8TPK - chains A and B of the 6 polymer chains in the assembly; structure by X-ray diffraction, 3.46 A resolution.

== Chain A (and B) ==
Protein: DeoR-family transcriptional regulator
Source organism: Caulobacter vibrioides NA1000
Notes: chain B of this document is another copy of the same molecule, construct and numbering; everything in this record applies to it too
UniProtKB: A0A0H3C5Q6 (A0A0H3C5Q6_CAUVN); residue numbers follow UniProt; this construct covers 1-327
Chain sequence (347 residues; numbered -19 to 327; the number before each row is that of its first residue; numbers below 1 keep their minus sign (Met-19 is residue -19)):
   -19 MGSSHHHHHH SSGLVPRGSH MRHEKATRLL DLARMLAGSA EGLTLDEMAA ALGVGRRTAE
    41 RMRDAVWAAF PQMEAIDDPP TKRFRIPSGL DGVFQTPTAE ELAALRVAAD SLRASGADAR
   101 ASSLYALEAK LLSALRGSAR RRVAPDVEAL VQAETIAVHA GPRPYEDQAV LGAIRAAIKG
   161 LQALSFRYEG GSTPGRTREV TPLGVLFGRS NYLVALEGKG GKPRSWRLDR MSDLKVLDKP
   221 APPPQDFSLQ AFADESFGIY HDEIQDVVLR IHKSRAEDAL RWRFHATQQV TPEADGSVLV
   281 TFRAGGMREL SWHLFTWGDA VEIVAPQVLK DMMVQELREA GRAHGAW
Unresolved in the structure: -19 to 1, 68-74 (chain B: -19 to 1)
Sequence notes: initiating methionine (-19); expression tag (-18 to 0)
Reported in the primary citation:
  - binding site for the 3-nt DNA strand: Tyr240
  - mutagenesis - L10E (75-fold), E40A (7-fold), E40K (83-fold), T61A/K62A (1.2 +/- 0.2 uM), V73P/F74P (133.2 +/- 10.4 nM): decreased binding to the 21-nt DNA strand
  - mutagenesis - R37A, R41A: abolished binding to the 21-nt DNA strand

== Interface between chain A and chain B ==
Residue-residue contacts (136):
  His3(A) with Arg41(B)
  Ala6(A) with Leu9(B)
  Thr7(A) with Ala45(B); Ala48(B)
  Leu9(A) with Arg2(B); Ala6(B), hydrophobic
  Leu10(A) with Leu9(B), hydrophobic; Leu10(B), hydrophobic
  Arg14(A) with Ala49(B); Phe50(B); Asp71(B), salt bridge
  Ala17(A) with Val73(B), hydrophobic
  Ala45(A) with His3(B), hydrogen bond (backbone-side chain)
  Ala48(A) with His3(B), hydrogen bond (backbone-side chain)
  Ala49(A) with His3(B), hydrogen bond (backbone-side chain)
  Phe50(A) with Val73(B); Phe74(B), hydrophobic
  Pro51(A) with Arg122(B)
  Gln52(A) with Arg122(B)
  Ile66(A) with Val73(B), hydrophobic
  Gln75(A) with Ala114(B)
  Glu81(A) with Leu107(B)
  Ala84(A) with Ser103(B)
  Leu85(A) with Leu104(B), hydrophobic; Leu107(B), hydrophobic
  Leu104(A) with Ala84(B); Leu85(B), hydrophobic
  Ala106(A) with Glu81(B)
  Leu107(A) with Pro77(B), hydrophobic; Glu81(B); Leu85(B), hydrophobic; Leu111(B), hydrophobic
  Lys110(A) with Arg14(B); Phe74(B); Gln75(B); Pro77(B); Thr78(B); Glu81(B), salt bridge
  Leu112(A) with Ala17(B); Gly18(B)
  Ser113(A) with Arg14(B); Ala17(B); Gly69(B); Gln75(B)
  Ala114(A) with Gln75(B)
  Arg120(A) with Ala17(B), hydrogen bond (side chain-backbone); Gly18(B); Ala20(B); Ile66(B); Pro67(B), hydrogen bond (side chain-backbone)
  Arg121(A) with Ala20(B); Pro67(B)
  Asp126(A) with Lys159(B), salt bridge
  Leu130(A) with Arg155(B)
  Gln132(A) with Leu229(B)
  Ala133(A) with Ile158(B), hydrophobic; Gly184(B); Val185(B), hydrogen bond (backbone-backbone); Leu229(B)
  Glu134(A) with Val185(B); Leu229(B)
  Thr135(A) with Val185(B); Leu186(B); Phe187(B); Gln230(B), hydrogen bond; Ala233(B)
  Ile136(A) with Phe187(B), hydrophobic
  Ala137(A) with Phe187(B), hydrogen bond (backbone-backbone)
  Ala140(A) with Arg263(B); His293(B)
  Gly141(A) with Trp262(B); Arg263(B), hydrogen bond (backbone-backbone)
  Pro142(A) with Arg261(B); Trp262(B), hydrophobic
  Arg143(A) with Arg261(B), hydrogen bond (backbone-backbone); Arg263(B)
  Ile158(A) with Ala133(B), hydrophobic
  Lys159(A) with Leu130(B)
  Gly184(A) with Ala133(B)
  Val185(A) with Ala133(B), hydrogen bond (backbone-backbone); Glu134(B); Thr135(B), hydrogen bond (backbone-backbone)
  Leu186(A) with Thr135(B)
  Phe187(A) with Glu134(B); Thr135(B), hydrogen bond (backbone-backbone); Ile136(B); Ala137(B), hydrogen bond (backbone-backbone)
  Gly188(A) with Ala137(B)
  Arg189(A) with Trp262(B)
  Arg207(A) with Asp258(B), salt bridge
  Leu229(A) with Ala133(B); Thr135(B)
  Gln230(A) with Thr135(B), hydrogen bond
  Arg255(A) with Arg189(B)
  Asp258(A) with Arg207(B), salt bridge
  Arg261(A) with Pro142(B); Arg143(B), hydrogen bond (backbone-backbone); Tyr145(B); Asp209(B), salt bridge
  Trp262(A) with Ala140(B), hydrogen bond (side chain-backbone); Gly141(B); Pro142(B), hydrophobic; Arg189(B)
  Arg263(A) with Ala140(B); Arg143(B)
  Phe264(A) with Ala140(B), hydrophobic
  Trp292(A) with Phe295(B); Thr296(B)
  His293(A) with Ala140(B), hydrogen bond (side chain-backbone)
  Phe295(A) with Ser291(B); Trp292(B); Phe295(B), hydrophobic; Met313(B), hydrophobic; Glu316(B); Leu317(B), hydrophobic
  Thr296(A) with Trp292(B)
  Gly298(A) with Ala320(B)
  Asp299(A) with Glu319(B); Ala323(B)
  Val301(A) with His324(B)
  Met313(A) with His324(B)
  Val314(A) with His324(B)
  Glu316(A) with Phe295(B)
  Leu317(A) with Phe295(B), hydrophobic; Leu317(B), hydrophobic; Ala320(B); Gly321(B)
  Arg318(A) with Ala326(B), hydrogen bond (side chain-backbone)
  Glu319(A) with Asp299(B)
  Ala320(A) with Gly298(B); Leu317(B)
  His324(A) with Val301(B), hydrogen bond (side chain-backbone); Met313(B); Val314(B)
  Ala326(A) with Val314(B), hydrophobic; Arg318(B)
Other interface residues (no listed pair), chain A (87 interface residues in all): Ala13, Pro77, Glu80, Gly96, Arg100, Ser103, Ala109, Leu111, Ala124, His139, Arg155, Leu183, Phe237, Ile303, Gly321
Other interface residues (no listed pair), chain B (96 interface residues in all): Ser19, Met42, Arg65, Leu70, Thr76, Leu82, Arg100, Lys110, Gln132, His139, Leu183, Gly188, Phe237, Arg255, Phe264, Glu302, Gly325

== Summary ==
87 residues of chain A face 96 of chain B across their interface, with 20 hydrogen bonds and 6 salt bridges.
Among the polar pairs are Arg14(A)-Asp71(B), Lys110(A)-Glu81(B) and Asp126(A)-Lys159(B). From the paper: a
binding site for the 3-nt DNA strand at Tyr240(A); L10E, E40A and E40K of chain A, among others, reduce
binding to the 21-nt DNA strand; 7 substitutions were tested in all.
Both chains are DeoR-family transcriptional regulator (Caulobacter vibrioides NA1000). Entry 8TPK (P6522
crystal form of C. crescentus DriD-ssDNA-DNA complex) was determined by X-ray diffraction together with 8TP8
from the same study.
